1Q9X - chains E and A of the 3 polymer chains in the assembly; structure by X-ray diffraction, 2.69 A resolution.

# Chain E
Molecule: 18-nt DNA strand
Sequence (18 nucleotides; row label = number of the first residue in the row; note: 1 number in that range is skipped by the numbering (no residue carries it; nothing is unmodelled there)):
   910 AC
   913 GGTAAGCAGT CCGCGG
Covalent attachments: 1',2'-dideoxyribofuranose-5'-phosphate (3DR) linked to DC911

# Chain A
Molecule: DNA polymerase
Organism: Enterobacteria phage RB69
Notes: EC 2.7.7.7
UniProtKB: Q38087 (DPOL_BPR69); numbering as in UniProt (aligned over 1-903)
Amino-acid sequence (903 residues; numbered 1 to 903; the number before each row is that of its first residue):
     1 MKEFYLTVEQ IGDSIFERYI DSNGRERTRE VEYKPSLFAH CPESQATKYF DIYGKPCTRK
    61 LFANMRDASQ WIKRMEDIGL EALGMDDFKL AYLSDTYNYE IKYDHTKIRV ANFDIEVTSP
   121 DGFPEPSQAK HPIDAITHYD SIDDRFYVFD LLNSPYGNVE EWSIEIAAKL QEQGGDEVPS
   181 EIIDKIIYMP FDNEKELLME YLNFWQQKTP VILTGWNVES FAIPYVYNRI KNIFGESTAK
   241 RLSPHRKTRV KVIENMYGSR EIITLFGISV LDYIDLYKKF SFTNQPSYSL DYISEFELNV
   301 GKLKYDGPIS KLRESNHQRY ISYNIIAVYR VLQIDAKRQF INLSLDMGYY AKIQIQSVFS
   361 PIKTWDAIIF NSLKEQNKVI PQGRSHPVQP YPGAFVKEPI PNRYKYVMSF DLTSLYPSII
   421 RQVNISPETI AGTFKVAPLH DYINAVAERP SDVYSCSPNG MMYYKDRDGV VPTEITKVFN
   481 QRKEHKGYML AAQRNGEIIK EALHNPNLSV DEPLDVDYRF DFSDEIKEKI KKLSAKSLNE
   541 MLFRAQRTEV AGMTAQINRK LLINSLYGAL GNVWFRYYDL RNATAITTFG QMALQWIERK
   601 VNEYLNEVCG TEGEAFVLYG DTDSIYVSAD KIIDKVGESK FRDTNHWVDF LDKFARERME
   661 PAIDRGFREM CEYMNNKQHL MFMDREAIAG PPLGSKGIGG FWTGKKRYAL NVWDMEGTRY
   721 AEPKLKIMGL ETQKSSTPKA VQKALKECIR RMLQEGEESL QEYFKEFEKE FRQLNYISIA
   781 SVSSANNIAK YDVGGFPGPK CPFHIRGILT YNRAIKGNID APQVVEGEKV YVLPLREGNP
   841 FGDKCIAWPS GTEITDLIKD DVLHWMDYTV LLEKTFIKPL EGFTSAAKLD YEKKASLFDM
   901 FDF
Differences from the reference sequence: engineered mutation Ala222 (Asp in Q38087), Ala327 (Asp in Q38087)
Metal / ion sites: Ca2+ site 1: Asp623, Ser624; Ca2+ site 2 near Asp684 (its only coordinating residue here)
Small-molecule neighbours:
  - 1',2'-dideoxyribofuranose-5'-phosphate (3DR): Phe359, Ser360, Pro361, Ile362, Lys363, Gly568, Asn572
  - 2',3'-dideoxycytidine-5'-monophosphate (DOC): Tyr619, Asp621, Thr622, Asp623, Tyr626, Lys706, Tyr708, Met728
UniProt features mapped onto this chain:
  - region: Thr248 to Thr264 (Beta hairpin), Lys705 to Tyr708 (Binding of DNA in B-conformation), Leu897 to Phe903 (Interaction with the polymerase clamp)
  - binding site (Mg(2+)): Asp114, Glu116, Asp411, Leu412, Asp623
  - binding site (substrate): Ser414 to Tyr416, Arg482, Lys560
  - site: Asp621 (Optimization of metal coordination by the polymerase active site), Lys706 (Optimization of metal coordination by the polymerase active site), Asp714 (Essential for viral replication)
  - mutagenesis: Leu415 (L415A/G: Decreases base selectivity by several hundred fold; L415G/F: Increased misinsertion, increased mismatch extension and inefficient proofreading; L415M: No effect on base selectivity), Leu561 (L561A: No effect on the ability to recognize damaged DNA. Increase in probability of nucleotide incorporation), Ser565 (S565G: Increased incorporation efficiency of correct dNMPs; when associated with A-567), Tyr567 (Y567A: Inserts both dCMP and dAMP opposite 8-oxoG rapidly and with equal efficiency. 100-fold increase of dAMP and dGMP when situated opposite guanidinohydantoin ...), Asp621 (D621A: Drastic decrease in the efficiency of incorporation of dGMP), Lys706 (K706A: Almost complete loss of polymerase activity), Asp714 (D714A: Complete loss of viral replication)

# How chain E and chain A interact
Residue-residue contacts (30):
  DA910(E) - Trp574(A)  hydrogen bond to the sugar
  DC911(E) - Ser360(A)  sugar contact
  DC911(E) - Ile362(A)  phosphate contact
  DC911(E) - Asn572(A)  phosphate contact
  DG913(E) - Tyr391(A)  sugar contact
  DG913(E) - Tyr567(A)  base contact
  DG913(E) - Gly571(A)  sugar contact
  DG913(E) - Asn572(A)  hydrogen bond to the phosphate
  DG914(E) - Tyr391(A)  sugar contact
  DG914(E) - Pro392(A)  phosphate contact
  DG914(E) - Gly393(A)  hydrogen bond to the phosphate
  DG914(E) - Lys706(A)  base contact
  DT915(E) - Pro392(A)  phosphate contact
  DT915(E) - Gly393(A)  hydrogen bond to the phosphate
  DT915(E) - Ala394(A)  sugar contact
  DT915(E) - Lys706(A)  base contact
  DA916(E) - Phe395(A)  phosphate contact
  DA916(E) - Val396(A)  hydrogen bond to the phosphate
  DA916(E) - Lys705(A)  salt bridge to the phosphate
  DA916(E) - Lys706(A)  sugar contact
  DA917(E) - Lys705(A)  phosphate contact
  DG918(E) - Arg707(A)  salt bridge to the phosphate
  DC919(E) - Lys878(A)  salt bridge to the phosphate
  DA920(E) - Lys874(A)  salt bridge to the phosphate
  DG921(E) - Cys801(A)  sugar contact
  DG921(E) - Phe803(A)  phosphate contact
  DG921(E) - Arg806(A)  salt bridge to the phosphate
  DG921(E) - Lys844(A)  salt bridge to the phosphate
  DT922(E) - Pro799(A)  phosphate contact
  DT922(E) - Lys800(A)  hydrogen bond to the phosphate
Other interface residues (no listed pair), chain A (29 interface residues in all): Pro390, Glu398, Gly568, Thr703, Glu731, Gly798

# Overview
12 residues of chain E and 29 residues of chain A are in contact, with 6 hydrogen bonds and 6 salt bridges.
Polar contacts include DA910(E)-Trp574(A), DG913(E)-Asn572(A) and DG914(E)-Gly393(A). Chain A binds
1',2'-dideoxyribofuranose-5'-phosphate and 2',3'-dideoxycytidine-5'-monophosphate.
1',2'-dideoxyribofuranose-5'-phosphate is covalently linked to DC911(E).
Here chain E is an 18-nt DNA strand and chain A is DNA polymerase (Enterobacteria phage RB69). Entry 1Q9X
(Crystal structure of Enterobacteria phage RB69 gp43 DNA polymerase complexed with tetrahydrofuran containing
DNA) was determined by X-ray diffraction together with 1Q9Y from the same study.
